PDB entry 4PSO | X-ray diffraction, 2.90 A resolution | chains C and D of the 6 polymer chains in the assembly

# Chain C (and D)
Name: ssDNA binding protein
Source organism: Aeropyrum pernix
Notes: chain D of this document is another copy of the same molecule, construct and numbering; everything in this record applies to it too
Reference sequence: Q9YAS7 (Q9YAS7_AERPE); numbering as in UniProt (aligned over 2-234)
Chain sequence (237 residues; row label = number of the first residue in the row; numbers below 1 keep their minus sign (Gly-2 is residue -2)):
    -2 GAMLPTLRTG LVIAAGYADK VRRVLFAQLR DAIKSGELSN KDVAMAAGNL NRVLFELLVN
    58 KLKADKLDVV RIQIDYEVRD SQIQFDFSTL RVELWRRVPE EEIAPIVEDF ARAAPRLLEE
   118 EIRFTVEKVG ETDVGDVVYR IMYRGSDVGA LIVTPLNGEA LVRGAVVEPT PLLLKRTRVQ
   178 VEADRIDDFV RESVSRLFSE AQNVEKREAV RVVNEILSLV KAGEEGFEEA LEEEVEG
Unresolved in the structure: -2, 219-234 (chain D: -2, 218-234)
Differences from the reference sequence: expression tag (-2 to -1, 1)
What the authors report for this chain:
  - binding site for polydeoxyribonucleotide: Lys17, Arg20, Phe23, Lys63, Leu64, Asn211
  - binding site for polydeoxyribonucleotide: Lys17, Arg20, Leu64
  - specificity-determining residues: Arg20 (proposed by the authors, not directly observed)

# Chain C / chain D interface
Residue-residue contacts (28; chain C residue first):
  Ala-1(C) with Glu74(D); Val75(D); Arg76(D)
  Met0(C) with Leu26(D), hydrophobic; Val75(D)
  Leu1(C) with Pro2(D)
  Pro2(C) with Met0(D); Leu1(D)
  Arg5(C) with Ala24(D); Gln25(D), hydrogen bond (side chain-backbone); Asp28(D), salt bridge
  Arg19(C) with Arg204(D)
  Ala24(C) with Arg5(D)
  Gln25(C) with Arg5(D), hydrogen bond (backbone-side chain)
  Leu26(C) with Met0(D), hydrophobic
  Arg27(C) with Arg68(D)
  Asp28(C) with Arg5(D), salt bridge; Gln70(D), hydrogen bond
  Ala29(C) with Met0(D), hydrophobic
  Glu34(C) with Met0(D)
  Arg68(C) with Arg27(D)
  Gln70(C) with Asp28(D), hydrogen bond
  Val75(C) with Met0(D)
  Arg76(C) with Ala-1(D)
  Arg88(C) with Asp28(D), salt bridge
  Glu202(C) with Arg20(D), salt bridge
  Arg204(C) with Arg20(D)
  Arg208(C) with Arg19(D)
Interface residues without a listed pair, chain C (23 interface residues in all): Arg20, Glu74
Interface residues without a listed pair, chain D (21 interface residues in all): Glu90, Glu202, Arg208

# Overview
23 residues of chain C face 21 of chain D across their interface; the contacts include 4 hydrogen bonds and 4
salt bridges. Polar contacts include Arg5(C)-Asp28(D), Arg88(C)-Asp28(D) and Glu202(C)-Arg20(D). The paper
reports a binding site for polydeoxyribonucleotide at Lys17(C), Arg20(C) and Phe23(C) among others; the
specificity determinant Arg20(C).
Both chains are ssDNA binding protein (Aeropyrum pernix). Entry 4PSO (Crystal structure of apeThermo-DBP-RP2
bound to ssDNA dT10) was determined by X-ray diffraction together with 4PSL, 4PSM and 4PSN from the same
study.
